5Y5S - chains L and 7 of the 36 polymer chains in the assembly; structure by X-ray diffraction, 1.90 A resolution.

# Chain L
Name: Photosynthetic reaction center L subunit
Source organism: Thermochromatium tepidum
UniProtKB: D2Z0P3 (D2Z0P3_THETI); residues 1-281 here = UniProt positions 1-281
Sequence (281 residues; numbered 1 to 281; the number before each row is that of its first residue):
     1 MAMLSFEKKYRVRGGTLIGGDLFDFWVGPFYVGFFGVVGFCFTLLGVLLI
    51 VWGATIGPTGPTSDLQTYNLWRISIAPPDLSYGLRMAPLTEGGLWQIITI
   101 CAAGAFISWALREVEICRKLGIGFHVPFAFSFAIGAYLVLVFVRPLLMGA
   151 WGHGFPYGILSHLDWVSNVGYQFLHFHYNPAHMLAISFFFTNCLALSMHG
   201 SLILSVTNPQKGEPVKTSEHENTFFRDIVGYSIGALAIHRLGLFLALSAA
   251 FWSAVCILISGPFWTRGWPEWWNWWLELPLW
Disordered / not traced: 1
Ion coordination: Fe ion: His199, His239 (shared with 3 residues of chain M)
Small-molecule neighbours:
  - bacteriochlorophyll a (BCL), molecule 1: Val47, Ile50, Phe106, Tyr137, Leu140, Phe155, Ile159, Leu160, His162, Leu163, Trp165, Val166
  - bacteriochlorophyll a (BCL), molecule 2: Phe106, Phe130, Ala133, Ile134, Ala136, Tyr137, Leu140, Trp165, Val166, Ser167, Val169, Gly170, Tyr171, Phe176, His177, His182, Ala185, Ile186, Phe189, Phe190, Ser253, Ala254, Cys256, Ile257
  - bacteriochlorophyll a (BCL), molecule 3: Val166, Tyr171, His177, Phe190
  - bacteriochlorophyll a (BCL), molecule 4: His177, His182, Met183, Ile186, Ser187, Phe190, Thr191, Leu194
  - bacteriopheophytin a (BPH), molecule 1: Phe42, Thr43, Gly46, Val47, Ile98, Cys101, Ala102, Ala105, Phe106, Trp109, Glu113, Val126, Ala129, Phe130, Phe132, Ala133, Tyr137, Phe155, Tyr157, Gly158, Ile159, His162, Phe189, Ala246, Leu247, Ala250
  - bacteriopheophytin a (BPH), molecule 2: Phe190, Cys193, Leu194, Ser197, Met198, Phe225, Ile228, Val229
  - menaquinone 8 (MQ8): Phe30, Phe40, Thr43, Leu44, Leu48, Trp109
  - Ubiquinone-8 (UQ8), molecule 1: Phe23, Phe34, Val37, Val38, Cys41, Phe42, Leu45, Ile100, Cys101
  - Ubiquinone-8 (UQ8), molecule 2: Phe35, Val38, Phe42, Leu84, Arg85, Met86, Trp95, Gln96, Thr99, Ile100, Ala103, Gly104, Ile107, Ser108, Val141, Phe142, Trp151
  - Ubiquinone-8 (UQ8), molecule 3: Pro180, Met183, Leu184, Ser187, Trp272
  - Ubiquinone-8 (UQ8), molecule 4: Leu184, Ser187, Phe188, Thr191, Ala195, Met198, His199, Leu202, Ile203, Glu221, Asn222, Phe225, Val229, Tyr231, Ser232, Ile233, Gly234, Ala235, Ile238, Leu241, Phe244, Leu245

# Chain 7
Name: LH1 alpha polypeptide
Source organism: Thermochromatium tepidum
UniProtKB: D2Z0P2 (D2Z0P2_THETI); residue numbers follow UniProt; this construct covers 1-61
Sequence (61 residues; row label = number of the first residue in the row):
     1 MFTMNANLYKIWLILDPRRVLVSIVAFQIVLGLLIHMIVLSTDLNWLDDN
    51 IPVSYQALGKK
Disordered / not traced: 1-2, 60-61
Ion coordination: Ca2+: Trp46, Asp49, Ile51 (shared with 1 residue of chain 6)
Small-molecule neighbours:
  - bacteriochlorophyll a (BCL), molecule 1: Leu21, Val25, Gln28, Ile29, Gly32, His36, Trp46, Leu47
  - bacteriochlorophyll a (BCL), molecule 2: Ser23, Ile24, Phe27, Ile35
  - bacteriochlorophyll a (BCL), molecule 3: Gln28, Leu31, Gly32, Ile35, His36, Val39, Leu44
  - spirilloxanthin (CRT), molecule 1: Asn7, Leu8, Lys10, Ile11, Ile14
  - spirilloxanthin (CRT), molecule 2: Leu21, Ile24, Phe27, Gln28, Leu31, Leu34, Ile35, Ile38
  - spirilloxanthin (CRT), molecule 3: Ile29, Gly32, Leu33, His36, Met37
  - Ubiquinone-8 (UQ8), molecule 1: Val22, Ser23, Ala26, Phe27, Val30, Leu31, Leu33, Leu34
  - Ubiquinone-8 (UQ8), molecule 2: Val25, Ala26, Ile29, Val30, Met37

# Chain L / chain 7 interface
Pairs across the interface (14):
  Gly19(L) with Arg19(7)
  Leu22(L) with Leu15(7), hydrophobic; Asp16(7); Arg19(7); Val20(7)
  Phe23(L) with Ser23(7)
  Phe34(L) with Ser23(7)
  Arg85(L) with Asp48(7), salt bridge
  Met86(L) with Met37(7); Ile38(7), hydrophobic; Ser41(7)
  Ala87(L) with Ser41(7)
  Pro88(L) with Ser41(7)
  Ile97(L) with Leu34(7), hydrophobic
Interface residues without a listed pair, chain L (12 interface residues in all): Ile18, Gly20, Asp21
Interface residues without a listed pair, chain 7 (11 interface residues in all): Val22

# Overview
Chain L and chain 7 form an interface of 12 and 11 residues respectively; the contacts include 1 salt bridge.
Its one salt-bridged contact is Arg85(L)-Asp48(7). 2 Ubiquinone-8 molecules are bound between chain L and
chain 7.
Here chain L is Photosynthetic reaction center L subunit and chain 7 is LH1 alpha polypeptide, both from
Thermochromatium tepidum. Entry 5Y5S (Structure of photosynthetic LH1-RC super-complex at 1.9 angstrom
resolution) was determined by X-ray diffraction.
